PDB entry 2KPZ | solution NMR | chains A and B

== Chain A ==
Protein: E3 ubiquitin-protein ligase NEDD4
Source organism: Homo sapiens
Notes: EC 6.3.2.-; fragment: 3rd WW Domain
UniProtKB: P46934 (NEDD4_HUMAN); residues 5-49 here correspond to UniProt positions 834-878 (UniProt number = residue number + 829)
Chain sequence (49 residues; each row starts with the number of its first residue):
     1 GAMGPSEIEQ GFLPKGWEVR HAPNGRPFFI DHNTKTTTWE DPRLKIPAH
Disordered / not traced: 1-11, 46-49
Differences from the reference sequence: expression tag (1-4)

== Chain B ==
Protein: 12-mer from Gag-Pro polyprotein
UniProtKB: P0C210 (PRO_HTL1L); residues 109-120 here correspond to UniProt positions 113-124 (UniProt number = residue number + 4)
Chain sequence (12 residues; row label = number of the first residue in the row):
   109 SDPQIPPPYV EP
Disordered / not traced: 109-111
Swiss-Prot annotation at these positions:
  - motif: Pro114 to Tyr117 (PPXY motif), Pro120 (PTAP/PSAP motif)

== How chain A and chain B interact ==
Pairs across the interface (17):
  Arg20(A) with Glu119(B)
  Phe28(A) with Pro114(B); Pro115(B)
  Ile30(A) with Pro115(B); Pro116(B); Tyr117(B)
  His32(A) with Tyr117(B); Glu119(B); Pro120(B)
  Lys35(A) with Tyr117(B)
  Thr37(A) with Pro114(B); Pro115(B); Pro116(B)
  Thr38(A) with Pro114(B)
  Trp39(A) with Gln112(B); Ile113(B); Pro114(B)
Interface residues without a listed pair, chain A (9 interface residues in all): Asp31

== Summary ==
9 residues of chain A and 8 residues of chain B are in contact.
Chain A is E3 ubiquitin-protein ligase NEDD4 (Homo sapiens) and chain B is a 12-mer from Gag-Pro polyprotein;
the structure, Human NEDD4 3RD WW Domain Complex with The Human T-cell Leukemia virus 1 GAG-Pro poliprotein
Derived ..., was determined by solution NMR.
